PDB entry 1JNR | X-ray diffraction, 1.60 A resolution | chains A and C of the 4 polymer chains in the assembly

== Chain A (and C) ==
Molecule: adenylylsulfate reductase
From: Archaeoglobus fulgidus DSM 4304
Notes: EC 1.8.99.2; fragment: a subunit; chain C of this document is another copy of the same molecule, construct and numbering; everything in this record applies to it too
UniProt: O28603 (O28603_ARCFU); residues 1-643 here = UniProt positions 1-643
Amino-acid sequence (643 residues; row label = number of the first residue in the row):
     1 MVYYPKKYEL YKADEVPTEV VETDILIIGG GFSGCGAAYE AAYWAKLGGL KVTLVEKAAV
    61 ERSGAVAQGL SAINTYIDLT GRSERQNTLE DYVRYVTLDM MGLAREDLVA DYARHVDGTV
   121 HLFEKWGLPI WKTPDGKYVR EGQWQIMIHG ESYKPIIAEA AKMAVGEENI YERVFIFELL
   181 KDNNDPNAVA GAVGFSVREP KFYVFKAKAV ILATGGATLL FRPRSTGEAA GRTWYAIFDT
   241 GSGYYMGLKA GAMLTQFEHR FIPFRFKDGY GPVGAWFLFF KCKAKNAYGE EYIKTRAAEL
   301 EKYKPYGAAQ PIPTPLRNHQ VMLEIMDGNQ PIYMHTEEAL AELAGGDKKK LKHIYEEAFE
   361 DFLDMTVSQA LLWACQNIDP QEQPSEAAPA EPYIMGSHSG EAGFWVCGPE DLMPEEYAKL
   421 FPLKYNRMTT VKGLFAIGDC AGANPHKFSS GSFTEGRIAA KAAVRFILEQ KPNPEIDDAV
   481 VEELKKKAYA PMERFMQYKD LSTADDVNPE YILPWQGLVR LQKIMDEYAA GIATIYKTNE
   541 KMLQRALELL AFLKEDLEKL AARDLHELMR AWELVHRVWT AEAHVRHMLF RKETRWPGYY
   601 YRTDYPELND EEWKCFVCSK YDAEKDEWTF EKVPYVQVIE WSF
Unresolved in the structure: 1
Sequence notes: conflict Asn-183 (Lys in O28603)
Small-molecule neighbours: FAD (flavin-adenine dinucleotide): Ile-28, Gly-29, Gly-30, Gly-31, Phe-32, Ser-33, Gly-34, Val-55, Glu-56, Lys-57, Ser-63, Gly-64, Ala-65, Val-66, Leu-70, Ser-71, Ala-72, Ile-73, Asn-74, Val-174, Phe-175, Ile-176, Ala-213, Thr-214, Gly-215, Trp-234, Tyr-235, Ala-236, Phe-238, Asp-239, Ser-242, Met-246, Met-365, Thr-366, Ser-397, His-398, Ile-437, Gly-438, Asp-439, Phe-448, Ser-449, Ser-450, Ser-452, His-576

== Chain A / chain C interface ==
Contacting residue pairs (55):
  Val-2(A) / Tyr-4(C)
  Tyr-4(A) / Tyr-4(C)  hydrophobic
  Arg-222(A) / Arg-224(C)  hydrogen bond (side chain-backbone)
  Arg-222(A) / Ser-225(C)
  Arg-222(A) / Thr-226(C)
  Arg-224(A) / Arg-222(C)  hydrogen bond (backbone-side chain)
  Arg-224(A) / Lys-523(C)  hydrogen bond (backbone-side chain)
  Arg-224(A) / Glu-527(C)
  Ser-225(A) / Arg-222(C)
  Ser-225(A) / Lys-523(C)  hydrogen bond
  Thr-226(A) / Arg-222(C)
  Thr-226(A) / Thr-226(C)
  Glu-228(A) / Asp-506(C)
  Glu-228(A) / Gln-516(C)  hydrogen bond
  Lys-267(A) / Glu-527(C)  salt bridge
  Lys-267(A) / Tyr-528(C)  hydrogen bond
  Asp-268(A) / Lys-523(C)  salt bridge
  Ala-287(A) / Lys-541(C)
  Tyr-288(A) / Asn-539(C)
  Tyr-288(A) / Asp-604(C)
  Met-326(A) / Lys-537(C)
  Asp-327(A) / Thr-603(C)
  Gly-328(A) / Asn-539(C)  hydrogen bond (backbone-side chain)
  Gly-328(A) / Thr-603(C)  hydrogen bond (backbone-side chain)
  Gln-330(A) / Asn-539(C)  hydrogen bond (backbone-side chain)
  Gln-330(A) / Met-542(C)
  Pro-331(A) / Lys-541(C)
  Pro-331(A) / Met-542(C)  hydrophobic
  Gln-376(A) / Arg-545(C)  hydrogen bond
  Gln-376(A) / Phe-552(C)
  Glu-386(A) / Tyr-528(C)  hydrogen bond
  Glu-386(A) / Arg-545(C)  salt bridge
  Asp-506(A) / Glu-228(C)
  Gln-516(A) / Glu-228(C)  hydrogen bond
  Lys-523(A) / Arg-224(C)  hydrogen bond (side chain-backbone)
  Lys-523(A) / Ser-225(C)  hydrogen bond
  Lys-523(A) / Asp-268(C)  salt bridge
  Glu-527(A) / Arg-224(C)
  Glu-527(A) / Lys-267(C)  salt bridge
  Tyr-528(A) / Lys-267(C)  hydrogen bond
  Tyr-528(A) / Glu-386(C)  hydrogen bond
  Lys-537(A) / Met-326(C)
  Asn-539(A) / Tyr-288(C)
  Asn-539(A) / Gly-328(C)
  Asn-539(A) / Gln-330(C)
  Lys-541(A) / Ala-287(C)
  Lys-541(A) / Pro-331(C)
  Met-542(A) / Gln-330(C)
  Met-542(A) / Pro-331(C)  hydrophobic
  Arg-545(A) / Gln-376(C)  hydrogen bond
  Arg-545(A) / Glu-386(C)  salt bridge
  Phe-552(A) / Gln-376(C)
  Thr-603(A) / Asp-327(C)
  Thr-603(A) / Gly-328(C)  hydrogen bond (side chain-backbone)
  Asp-604(A) / Tyr-288(C)
Interface residues without a listed pair, chain A (41 interface residues in all): Gly-227, Ile-325, Asn-377, Ile-378, Val-507, Trp-515, Val-519, Ala-533, Thr-534, Ile-535
Interface residues without a listed pair, chain C (42 interface residues in all): Val-2, Gly-227, Ile-325, Asn-329, Asn-377, Ile-378, Val-507, Trp-515, Val-519, Ala-533, Thr-534, Ile-535

== In short ==
41 residues of chain A face 42 of chain C across their interface; the contacts include 18 hydrogen bonds and 6
salt bridges. Polar pairs include Lys-267(A)/Glu-527(C), Asp-268(A)/Lys-523(C) and Glu-386(A)/Arg-545(C).
Bound to chain A: flavin-adenine dinucleotide.
Chain A and chain C are both adenylylsulfate reductase (Archaeoglobus fulgidus DSM 4304); the structure,
Structure of adenylylsulfate reductase from the hyperthermophilic Archaeoglobus fulgidus at 1.6 resolution,
was determined by X-ray diffraction, deposited together with 1JNZ.
